2FZ6 - chain A; structure by X-ray diffraction, 2.10 A resolution.

# Chain A
Protein: Hydrophobin-1
Source organism: Hypocrea jecorina
UniProt: P52754 (HYP1_TRIRE); residues 1-75 here correspond to UniProt positions 23-97 (UniProt number = residue number + 22)
Sequence (75 residues; row label = number of the first residue in the row):
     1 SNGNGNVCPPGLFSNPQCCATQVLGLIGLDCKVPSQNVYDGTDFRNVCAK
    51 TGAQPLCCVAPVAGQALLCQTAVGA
Not modelled in the structure: 1, 74-75
Cystine bridges: C8-C57, C18-C48, C19-C31, C58-C69
Bound ions: Zn2+ site 1: D30 (shared with 1 residue of chain B); Zn2+ site 2: D40, D43 (shared with 1 residue of chain C)
From the paper describing this entry:
  - Zn2+ coordination: D30, D40, D43

# Summary
D40 and D43 form the Zn2+ site 2. From the paper: Zn2+ coordination by D30, D40 and D43.
Chain A is Hydrophobin-1 (Hypocrea jecorina); the structure, Crystal structure of hydrophobin HFBI, was
determined by X-ray diffraction together with 2GVM from the same study.
